9CL6 - chains A and B of the 12 polymer chains in the assembly; structure by electron microscopy, 2.77 A resolution.

# Chain A
Name: Ammonia monooxygenase beta subunit
From: Nitrosomonas europaea ATCC 19718
Notes: EC 1.14.99.39
Reference sequence: Q04508 (AMOB_NITEU); residues 38-420 here = UniProt positions 38-420
Amino-acid sequence (383 residues; row label = number of the first residue in the row):
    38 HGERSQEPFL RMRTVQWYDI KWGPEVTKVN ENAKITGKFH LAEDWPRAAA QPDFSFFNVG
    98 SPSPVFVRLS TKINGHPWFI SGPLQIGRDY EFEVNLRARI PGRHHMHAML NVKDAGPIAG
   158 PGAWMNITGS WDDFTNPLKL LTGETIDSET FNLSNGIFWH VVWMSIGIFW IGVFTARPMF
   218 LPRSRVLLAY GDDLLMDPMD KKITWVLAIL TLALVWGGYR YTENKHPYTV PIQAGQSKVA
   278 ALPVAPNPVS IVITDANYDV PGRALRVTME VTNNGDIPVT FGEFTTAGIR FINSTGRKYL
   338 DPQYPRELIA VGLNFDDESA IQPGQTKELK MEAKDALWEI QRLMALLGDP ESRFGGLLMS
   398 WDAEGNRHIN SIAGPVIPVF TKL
Ion coordination: Cu ion: His38, His142, His144
Curated features (UniProtKB/Swiss-Prot):
  - binding site (Cu cation): His38, His142, His144

# Chain B
Name: Ammonia monooxygenase alpha subunit
From: Nitrosomonas europaea ATCC 19718
Notes: EC 1.14.99.39
Reference sequence: Q04507 (AMOA_NITEU); residue numbers follow UniProt; this construct covers 3-276
Amino-acid sequence (274 residues; row label = number of the first residue in the row):
     3 IFRTEEILKA AKMPPEAVHM SRLIDAVYFP ILIILLVGTY HMHFMLLAGD WDFWMDWKDR
    63 QWWPVVTPIV GITYCSAIMY YLWVNYRQPF GATLCVVCLL IGEWLTRYWG FYWWSHYPIN
   123 FVTPGIMLPG ALMLDFTLYL TRNWLVTALV GGGFFGLLFY PGNWPIFGPT HLPIVVEGTL
   183 LSMADYMGHL YVRTGTPEYV RHIEQGSLRT FGGHTTVIAA FFSAFVSMLM FTVWWYLGKV
   243 YCTAFFYVKG KRGRIVHRND VTAFGEEGFP EGIK
Curated features (UniProtKB/Swiss-Prot):
  - binding site (Cu(+)): Asp187, His191, His204

# How chain A and chain B interact
Residue-residue contacts (211; chain A residue first):
  Phe91(A) with Tyr201(B)
  Phe93(A) with Pro199(B), hydrophobic; Glu200(B); Tyr201(B), hydrophobic
  Asn95(A) with Val194(B); Arg195(B), hydrogen bond (side chain-backbone); Thr196(B)
  Val96(A) with Val194(B); Thr196(B)
  Gly97(A) with Thr196(B)
  Ser98(A) with Thr196(B), hydrogen bond (backbone-side chain)
  Ser100(A) with Ser117(B); His118(B), hydrogen bond
  Pro101(A) with Ser117(B); His118(B); Tyr119(B), hydrophobic
  Phe103(A) with Leu192(B); Val194(B)
  Val104(A) with Leu192(B); Tyr193(B), hydrophobic
  Arg105(A) with His191(B), hydrogen bond (side chain-backbone); Leu192(B), hydrogen bond (backbone-backbone); Val194(B)
  Leu106(A) with Tyr188(B), hydrogen bond (backbone-side chain); Leu192(B), hydrophobic
  Ser107(A) with Glu179(B), hydrogen bond
  Thr108(A) with His191(B)
  Pro114(A) with Glu179(B)
  Trp115(A) with His191(B)
  Phe116(A) with Val178(B), hydrophobic; Thr181(B); His191(B); Glu200(B)
  Ile117(A) with Glu200(B)
  Ser118(A) with Glu200(B); Tyr201(B)
  Arg136(A) with His118(B), hydrogen bond (side chain-backbone); Tyr193(B)
  Ile137(A) with His118(B)
  Met146(A) with Thr196(B)
  Asn148(A) with Pro199(B); Tyr201(B)
  Val149(A) with Tyr201(B), hydrogen bond (backbone-side chain)
  Lys150(A) with Tyr201(B)
  Trp168(A) with His118(B)
  Asn173(A) with Leu192(B)
  Leu175(A) with Met185(B), hydrophobic; Tyr188(B), hydrophobic; Leu192(B), hydrophobic
  Lys176(A) with Ile176(B)
  Leu177(A) with Leu174(B), hydrophobic; Pro175(B); Ile176(B), hydrophobic; Met185(B), hydrophobic
  Leu178(A) with Pro175(B), hydrogen bond (backbone-backbone); Val177(B), hydrophobic; Leu182(B), hydrophobic
  Thr179(A) with Pro175(B)
  Glu181(A) with Leu174(B)
  Ile183(A) with Met185(B), hydrophobic
  Ser185(A) with Asn122(B); Met189(B); Leu192(B); Tyr193(B), hydrogen bond
  Glu186(A) with Asn122(B), hydrogen bond (backbone-side chain); Tyr193(B), hydrogen bond
  Phe188(A) with Asn122(B); Pro171(B); Thr172(B); Met185(B), hydrophobic
  Asn189(A) with Asn122(B); Ile168(B), hydrogen bond (side chain-backbone); Pro171(B); Thr172(B)
  Leu190(A) with Ile121(B), hydrophobic; Asn122(B)
  Asn192(A) with Pro167(B), hydrogen bond (side chain-backbone); Ile168(B); Pro171(B)
  Gly193(A) with Ile168(B)
  Trp196(A) with Pro167(B); Ile168(B), hydrophobic
  His197(A) with Leu102(B); Trp106(B), hydrogen bond; Thr125(B); Pro126(B); Gly127(B); Ile128(B)
  Trp200(A) with Leu130(B); Pro131(B), hydrophobic
  Met201(A) with Leu102(B), hydrophobic; Leu130(B), hydrophobic
  Ile203(A) with Leu134(B), hydrophobic
  Gly204(A) with Thr95(B)
  Ile205(A) with Val99(B), hydrophobic
  Trp207(A) with Pro91(B); Phe92(B); Thr95(B); Leu134(B); Asp137(B); Phe138(B)
  Ile208(A) with Thr95(B); Leu96(B), hydrophobic; Val99(B), hydrophobic
  Val210(A) with Phe4(B), hydrophobic
  Phe211(A) with Pro91(B), hydrophobic; Phe92(B), hydrophobic
  Thr212(A) with Phe31(B)
  Ala213(A) with Arg24(B)
  Arg214(A) with Phe4(B); Thr6(B); Arg24(B), hydrogen bond (backbone-side chain)
  Pro215(A) with Leu10(B), hydrophobic
  Met216(A) with Asp27(B); Tyr88(B); Gln90(B); Phe92(B), hydrophobic
  Phe217(A) with Asp27(B); Tyr30(B), hydrophobic; Phe31(B), hydrophobic; Tyr88(B)
  Leu218(A) with Met15(B), hydrophobic; Ser23(B)
  Pro219(A) with Leu10(B), hydrophobic; Met15(B), hydrophobic; Ser23(B)
  Arg220(A) with Tyr88(B), hydrogen bond (side chain-backbone); Arg89(B), hydrogen bond (side chain-backbone)
  Ser221(A) with Asn87(B); Tyr88(B)
  Arg222(A) with Ala13(B), hydrogen bond (side chain-backbone); Lys14(B); Met15(B); Phe266(B)
  Val223(A) with Ile9(B); Ala12(B), hydrophobic; Ala13(B)
  Leu224(A) with Val86(B); Asn87(B); Arg89(B)
  Leu225(A) with Thr264(B); Gly267(B)
  Ala226(A) with Phe266(B)
  Tyr227(A) with Ala12(B); Pro272(B)
  Asp229(A) with Arg89(B), salt bridge; Arg144(B), salt bridge
  Asp230(A) with Arg5(B)
  Leu231(A) with Arg5(B), hydrogen bond (backbone-side chain); Glu8(B); Ile9(B); Ala12(B), hydrophobic
  Leu232(A) with Ile9(B), hydrophobic; Arg89(B)
  Met233(A) with Arg5(B), hydrogen bond (backbone-side chain); Tyr141(B); Arg144(B)
  Asp234(A) with Phe4(B); Arg5(B); Tyr141(B), hydrogen bond (backbone-side chain)
  Met236(A) with Phe4(B), hydrophobic
  Asp237(A) with Phe4(B); Tyr141(B)
  Lys238(A) with Tyr141(B)
  Ile240(A) with Phe4(B), hydrophobic
  Thr241(A) with Phe138(B); Tyr141(B); Leu142(B)
  Trp242(A) with Leu142(B)
  Leu244(A) with Phe138(B), hydrophobic
  Ala245(A) with Met135(B); Phe138(B), hydrophobic
  Thr248(A) with Met135(B); Phe138(B)
  Leu249(A) with Met135(B), hydrophobic
  Val252(A) with Pro131(B), hydrophobic; Pro163(B), hydrophobic
  Tyr256(A) with Pro163(B), hydrophobic; Trp166(B)
  Thr259(A) with Trp166(B); Pro167(B)
  Glu260(A) with Trp166(B)
  His263(A) with Pro171(B); Leu174(B)
  Tyr265(A) with Leu174(B)
  Thr266(A) with Gly170(B); His173(B)
  Val267(A) with His173(B), hydrogen bond (backbone-backbone); Pro175(B), hydrophobic; Ser184(B)
  Pro268(A) with Arg62(B); His173(B); Ser184(B)
  Ile269(A) with Asp58(B); Lys60(B); His173(B); Ser184(B); Ala186(B), hydrophobic; Asp187(B); Arg203(B); Ile205(B), hydrophobic
  Gln270(A) with Leu182(B); Leu183(B); Ser184(B); Asp187(B), hydrogen bond (backbone-side chain); Arg203(B), hydrogen bond (backbone-side chain); Ile205(B)
  Ala271(A) with Ile205(B), hydrophobic; Glu206(B); Gln207(B)
  Gly272(A) with Gln207(B), hydrogen bond (backbone-side chain)
Also at the interface, not in a pair above, chain A (103 interface residues in all): Lys109, Phe171, Thr187, Ile194, Gly255, Lys262
Also at the interface, not in a pair above, chain B (102 interface residues in all): Met22, Ile26, Met57, Asp61, Leu84, Trp85, Tyr114, Pro120, Phe156, Leu160, Gly164, Gly190, Thr198, Ile275

# Summary
The interface between chain A and chain B involves 103 residues on one side and 102 on the other; the contacts
include 27 hydrogen bonds and 2 salt bridges. Among the polar pairs are Asp229(A)-Arg89(B),
Asp229(A)-Arg144(B) and Asn95(A)-Arg195(B).
Chain A is Ammonia monooxygenase beta subunit and chain B is Ammonia monooxygenase alpha subunit, both from
Nitrosomonas europaea ATCC 19718; the structure, Ammonia monooxygenase in native membranes, was determined by
electron microscopy together with 9CL1, 9CL2, 9CL3, 9CL4 and 9CL5 from the same study.
